PDB entry 1TVY | X-ray diffraction, 2.30 A resolution | chain A

== Chain A ==
Molecule: Beta-1,4-galactosyltransferase 1
From: Bos taurus
Notes: EC 2.4.1.22, 2.4.1.90, 2.4.1.38; fragment: catalytic domain
UniProt: P08037 (B4GT1_BOVIN); residues 130-402 here correspond to UniProt positions 57-329 (UniProt number = residue number - 73)
Sequence (286 residues; numbered 117 to 402; the number before each row is that of its first residue):
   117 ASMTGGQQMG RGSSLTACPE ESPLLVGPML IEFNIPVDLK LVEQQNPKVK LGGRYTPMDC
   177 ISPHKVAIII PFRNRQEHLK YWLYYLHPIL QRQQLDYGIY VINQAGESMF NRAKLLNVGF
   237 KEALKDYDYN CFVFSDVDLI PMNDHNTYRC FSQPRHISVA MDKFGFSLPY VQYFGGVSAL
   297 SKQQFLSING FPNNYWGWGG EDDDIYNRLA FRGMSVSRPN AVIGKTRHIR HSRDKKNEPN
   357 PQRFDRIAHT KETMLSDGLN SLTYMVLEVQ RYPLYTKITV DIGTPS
Unresolved in the structure: 117-130
Cystine bridges: C134-C176, C247-C266
Construct notes: engineered mutation T342 (Cys269 in P08037), H344 (Met271 in P08037)
Curated features (UniProtKB/Swiss-Prot):
  - glycosylation: N190 (N-linked (GlcNAc...) asparagine)

== In short ==
Chain A is Beta-1,4-galactosyltransferase 1 (Bos taurus); the structure, beta-1,4-galactosyltransferase mutant
Met344His (M344H-Gal-T1) complex with UDP-galactose and manganese, was determined by X-ray diffraction (same
publication as 1TW1 and 1TW5).
